PDB entry 9JIM | electron microscopy, 2.86 A resolution | chains A and B of the 6 polymer chains in the assembly

# Chain A (and B)
Molecule: Pro-secreted protein ORF2
Organism: Rocahepevirus ratti
Notes: fragment: E2s domain; chain B of this document is another copy of the same molecule, construct and numbering; everything in this record applies to it too
UniProt: A0A3G1TVH2 (A0A3G1TVH2_HEV); residues 383-597 here = UniProt positions 383-597
Amino-acid sequence (215 residues; numbered 383 to 597; the number before each row is that of its first residue):
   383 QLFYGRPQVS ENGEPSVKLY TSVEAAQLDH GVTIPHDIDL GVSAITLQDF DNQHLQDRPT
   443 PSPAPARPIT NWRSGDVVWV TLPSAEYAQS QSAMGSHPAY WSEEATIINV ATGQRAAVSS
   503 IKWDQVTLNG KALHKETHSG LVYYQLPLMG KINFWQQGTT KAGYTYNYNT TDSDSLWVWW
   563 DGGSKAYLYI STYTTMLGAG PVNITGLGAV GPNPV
Unresolved in the structure: 383-446

# Chain A / chain B interface
Pairs across the interface (51; chain A residue first):
  G457(A) - W461(B)
  V459(A) - V459(B)  hydrophobic
  V459(A) - W461(B)  hydrophobic
  V459(A) - L589(B)  hydrophobic
  W461(A) - G457(B)
  W461(A) - V459(B)  hydrophobic
  W461(A) - A591(B)  hydrophobic
  V492(A) - V492(B)  hydrophobic
  V492(A) - A493(B)
  A493(A) - V492(B)
  M531(A) - N535(B)
  M531(A) - W537(B)
  G532(A) - N535(B)
  G532(A) - A544(B)
  K533(A) - N535(B)  hydrogen bond (backbone-side chain)
  N535(A) - G532(B)
  N535(A) - K533(B)  hydrogen bond (side chain-backbone)
  W537(A) - M531(B)
  W537(A) - A591(B)  hydrophobic
  T542(A) - T553(B)
  T542(A) - S555(B)  hydrogen bond (backbone-side chain)
  T542(A) - P594(B)
  K543(A) - T553(B)
  A544(A) - G532(B)
  A544(A) - T552(B)
  A544(A) - T553(B)  hydrogen bond (backbone-backbone)
  A544(A) - D554(B)
  Y546(A) - Y550(B)
  Y546(A) - N551(B)  hydrogen bond (side chain-backbone)
  Y546(A) - T552(B)
  Y550(A) - Y546(B)
  Y550(A) - Y550(B)  hydrophobic
  Y550(A) - N551(B)
  N551(A) - Y546(B)  hydrogen bond (backbone-side chain)
  N551(A) - Y550(B)
  T552(A) - Y546(B)
  T553(A) - T542(B)
  T553(A) - K543(B)
  T553(A) - A544(B)  hydrogen bond (backbone-backbone)
  T553(A) - M578(B)
  D554(A) - A544(B)
  S555(A) - T542(B)  hydrogen bond (side chain-backbone)
  M578(A) - T553(B)
  L589(A) - V459(B)  hydrophobic
  L589(A) - G590(B)
  L589(A) - A591(B)
  G590(A) - L589(B)
  A591(A) - W461(B)  hydrophobic
  A591(A) - W537(B)  hydrophobic
  A591(A) - L589(B)
  P594(A) - T542(B)
Also at the interface, not in a pair above, chain A (26 interface residues in all): G545
Also at the interface, not in a pair above, chain B (26 interface residues in all): G545

# Summary
Chain A and chain B each contribute 26 residues to their interface, with 8 hydrogen bonds. Among the polar
pairs are K533(A)-N535(B), T542(A)-S555(B) and Y546(A)-N551(B).
Chain A and chain B are both Pro-secreted protein ORF2 (Rocahepevirus ratti); the structure, Rat hepatitis E
virus capsid protein E2s domain in complex with Fab C145, was determined by electron microscopy (same
publication as 9JIE, 9JIF, 9JIG, 9JII, 9JIJ, 9JIK and 3 further entries).
